7SJ1 - chains A and C of the 4 polymer chains in the assembly; structure by electron microscopy, 2.90 A resolution.

== Chain A (and C) ==
Protein: Potassium voltage-gated channel protein Shaker
From: Drosophila melanogaster
Notes: chain C of this document is another copy of the same molecule, construct and numbering; everything in this record applies to it too
UniProt: P08510 (KCNAS_DROME); the construct has insertions or renumbered stretches relative to UniProt, so the offset changes along the chain: 47-512 = UniProt 47-512; 514-656 = UniProt 513-655
Amino-acid sequence (617 residues; each row starts with the number of its first residue):
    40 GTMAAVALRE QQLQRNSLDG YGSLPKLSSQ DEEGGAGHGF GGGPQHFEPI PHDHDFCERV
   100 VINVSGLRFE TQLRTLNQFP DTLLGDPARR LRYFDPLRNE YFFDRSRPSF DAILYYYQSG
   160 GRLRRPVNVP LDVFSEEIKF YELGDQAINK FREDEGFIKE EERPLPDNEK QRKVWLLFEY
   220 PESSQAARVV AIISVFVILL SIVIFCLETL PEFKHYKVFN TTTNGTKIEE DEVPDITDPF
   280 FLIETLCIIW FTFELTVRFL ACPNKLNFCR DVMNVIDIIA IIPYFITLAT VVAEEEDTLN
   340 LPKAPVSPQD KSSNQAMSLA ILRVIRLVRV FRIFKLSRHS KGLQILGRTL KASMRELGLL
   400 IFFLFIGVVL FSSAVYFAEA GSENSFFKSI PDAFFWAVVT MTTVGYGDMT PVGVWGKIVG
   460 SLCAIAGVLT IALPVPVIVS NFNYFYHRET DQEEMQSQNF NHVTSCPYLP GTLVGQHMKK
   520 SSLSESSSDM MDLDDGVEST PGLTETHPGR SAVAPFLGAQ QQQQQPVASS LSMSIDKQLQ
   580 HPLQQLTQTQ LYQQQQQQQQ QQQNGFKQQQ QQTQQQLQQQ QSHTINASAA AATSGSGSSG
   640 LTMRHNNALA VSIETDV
Unresolved in the structure: 40-225, 251-277, 299-309, 327-356, 490-656
Sequence notes: expression tag (40-46); engineered mutation F434 (Trp in P08510); insertion (513)
Ion coordination: K+ site 1: T442, V443 (shared with 2 residues of chain B; T442(C), V443(C) of chain C; 2 residues of chain D); K+ site 2: T442 (shared with 1 residue of chain B; T442(C) of chain C; 1 residue of chain D)
What the authors report for this chain:
  - contacts within the chain: W435-M448, D447-T449
  - conformationally variable residues (loop rearrangement, side-chain flip): Y445 to P450, V451
  - binding site for K+: T442, V443 (from molecular simulation)
  - K+ coordination: T442, V443 (from molecular simulation)

== Chain A / chain C interface ==
Pairs across the interface - 40 pairs, chain A then chain C:
  C245(A) - P430(C)
  T248(A) - S428(C)
  T248(A) - I429(C)
  T248(A) - P430(C)
  L249(A) - S428(C)
  L249(A) - P430(C)  hydrophobic
  R362(A) - F416(C)
  R362(A) - A419(C)
  R362(A) - G420(C)
  R365(A) - F416(C)
  L366(A) - F416(C)  hydrophobic
  V369(A) - S412(C)
  I372(A) - L409(C)  hydrophobic
  F373(A) - L409(C)  hydrophobic
  S379(A) - F401(C)
  G381(A) - L398(C)
  G381(A) - F402(C)
  L385(A) - F402(C)  hydrophobic
  L385(A) - L472(C)  hydrophobic
  L396(A) - L468(C)  hydrophobic
  L399(A) - I464(C)  hydrophobic
  L403(A) - I464(C)  hydrophobic
  F434(A) - M448(C)  hydrophobic
  F434(A) - K456(C)
  F434(A) - S460(C)
  V437(A) - S460(C)
  T442(A) - T442(C)
  V443(A) - T442(C)
  V443(A) - V443(C)
  V443(A) - G444(C)
  Y445(A) - G446(C)
  V474(A) - A471(C)  hydrophobic
  I477(A) - L468(C)  hydrophobic
  V478(A) - A471(C)
  F481(A) - L398(C)  hydrophobic
  F481(A) - F402(C)  hydrophobic
  F481(A) - L472(C)  hydrophobic
  Y485(A) - R394(C)  hydrogen bond
  Y485(A) - E395(C)  hydrogen bond
  Y485(A) - L398(C)  hydrophobic
Other interface residues (no listed pair), chain A (35 interface residues in all): F244, P250, L375, L382, I400, T441, G446, I470, N482, T489
Other interface residues (no listed pair), chain C (34 interface residues in all): I405, V408, A413, Y415, K427, T439, A463, V467, P475, V476

== Overview ==
35 residues of chain A and 34 residues of chain C are in contact; the contacts include 2 hydrogen bonds. Polar
contacts include Y485(A)-R394(C) and Y485(A)-E395(C). T442(A) and V443(A) form the K+ site 1. From the paper:
a binding site for K+ at T442(A) and V443(A); K+ coordination by T442(A) and V443(A).
Chain A and chain C are both Potassium voltage-gated channel protein Shaker (Drosophila melanogaster); the
structure, Structure of shaker-W434F, was determined by electron microscopy, deposited together with 7SIP.
